PDB entry 5DT2 | X-ray diffraction, 2.30 A resolution | chain A

Chain A:
Protein: Histone-lysine N-methyltransferase, H3 lysine-79 specific
From: Homo sapiens
Notes: EC 2.1.1.43
Reference sequence: Q8TEK3 (DOT1L_HUMAN); residue numbers follow UniProt; this construct covers 2-332
Chain sequence (334 residues; each row starts with the number of its first residue; numbering starts at 0):
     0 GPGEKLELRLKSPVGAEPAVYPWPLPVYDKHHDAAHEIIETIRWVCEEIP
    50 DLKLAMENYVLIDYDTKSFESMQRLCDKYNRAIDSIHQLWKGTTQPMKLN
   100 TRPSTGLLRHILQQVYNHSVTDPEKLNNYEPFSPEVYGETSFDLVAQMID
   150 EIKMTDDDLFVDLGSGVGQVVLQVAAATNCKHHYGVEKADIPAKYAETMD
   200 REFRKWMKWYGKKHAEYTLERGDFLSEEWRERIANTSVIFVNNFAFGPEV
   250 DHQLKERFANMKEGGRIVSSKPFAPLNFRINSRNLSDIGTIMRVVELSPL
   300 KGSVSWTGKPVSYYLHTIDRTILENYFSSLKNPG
Unresolved in the structure: 0-4, 92-98, 123-128, 301-303, 332-333
Sequence notes: expression tag (0-1); cloning artifact (333)
UniProt features mapped onto this chain:
  - binding site (S-adenosyl-L-methionine): Tyr136 to Thr139, Phe159 to Gln168, Glu186, Asp222, Phe223
  - modified residue: Ser297 (Phosphoserine)
Small-molecule neighbours: 5EV (N~4~-methyl-N~2~-[2-methyl-1-(2-phenoxyphenyl)-1H-indol-6-yl]pyrimidine-2,4-diamine): Phe131, Thr139, Ser140, Leu143, Val144, Met147, Asp161, Gly163, Ser164, Val169, Phe239, Val240, Asn241, Phe243, Val267, Ser268, Ser269, Val310, Ser311, Tyr312
From the paper describing this entry:
  - binding site for 5EV: Phe243

Overview:
Ligands of chain A: compound 5EV. UniProt lists 17 S-adenosyl-L-methionine-binding residues. From the paper: a
binding site for 5EV at Phe243.
Chain A is Histone-lysine N-methyltransferase, H3 lysine-79 specific (Homo sapiens); the structure, Crystal
structure of Dot1L in complex with inhibitor CPD11
[N4-methyl-N2-(2-methyl-1-(2-phenoxyphenyl)-1H-indol-6-yl)pyrimidine-2,4-diamine], was determined by X-ray
diffraction (same publication as 5DRT, 5DRY and 5DSX).
